PDB entry 5ABO | X-ray diffraction, 1.09 A resolution | chain A

== Chain A ==
Protein: Versatile peroxidase VPL2
From: Pleurotus eryngii
Notes: EC 1.11.1.16
UniProtKB: O94753 (VPL2_PLEER); residues 3-331 here correspond to UniProt positions 33-361 (UniProt number = residue number + 30)
Chain sequence (331 residues; numbered 1 to 331; the number before each row is that of its first residue):
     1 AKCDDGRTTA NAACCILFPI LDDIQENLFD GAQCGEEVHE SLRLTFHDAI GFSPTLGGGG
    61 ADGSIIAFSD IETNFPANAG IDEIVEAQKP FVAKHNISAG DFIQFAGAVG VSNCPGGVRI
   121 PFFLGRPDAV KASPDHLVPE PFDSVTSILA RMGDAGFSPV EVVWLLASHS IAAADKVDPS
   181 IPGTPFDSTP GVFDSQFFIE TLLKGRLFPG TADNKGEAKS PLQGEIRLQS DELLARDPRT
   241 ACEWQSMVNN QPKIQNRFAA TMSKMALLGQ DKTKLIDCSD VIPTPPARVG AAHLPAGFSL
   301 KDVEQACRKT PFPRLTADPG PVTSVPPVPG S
Unresolved in the structure: 316-331
Differences from the reference sequence: expression tag (1-2); engineered mutation Ser-69 (Asp99 in O94753), Asp-70 (Thr100 in O94753), Glu-86 (Ser116 in O94753), Lys-131 (Ala161 in O94753), Thr-146 (Asp176 in O94753), Leu-202 (Gln232 in O94753), Lys-219 (Gln249 in O94753), Glu-232 (His262 in O94753), Arg-239 (Gln269 in O94753), Arg-288 (Leu318 in O94753), Lys-301 (Ser331 in O94753), Arg-308 (Ala338 in O94753), Lys-309 (Ala339 in O94753), Arg-314 (Ala344 in O94753)
Cystine bridges: Cys-3/Cys-15, Cys-14/Cys-278, Cys-34/Cys-114, Cys-242/Cys-307
Bound ions: Ca2+ site 1: Asp-48, Gly-60, Asp-62, Ser-64; heme Fe near His-169 (its only coordinating residue here); Ca2+ site 2: Ser-170, Asp-187, Thr-189, Val-192, Asp-194
Residues lining bound ligands: heme (HEM): Glu-36, His-39, Glu-40, Leu-42, Arg-43, Thr-45, Phe-46, Pro-139, Glu-140, Pro-141, Ile-148, Val-162, Leu-165, Leu-166, Ser-168, His-169, Ile-171, Ala-172, Ala-173, Ala-174, Asp-175, Lys-176, Val-177, Phe-186, Leu-228, Ser-230, Met-262, Met-265
Swiss-Prot annotation at these positions:
  - active site: His-47 (Proton acceptor), Trp-164 (Tryptophan radical intermediate)
  - binding site (Mn(2+)): Glu-36, Glu-40, Asp-175
  - binding site (Ca(2+)): Asp-48, Gly-60, Asp-62, Ser-64, Ser-170, Asp-187, Thr-189, Val-192, Asp-194
  - binding site (heme b): His-169, Ala-173 to Val-177
  - site: Arg-43 (Transition state stabilizer)
  - glycosylation: Asn-96 (N-linked (GlcNAc...) asparagine)
From the paper describing this entry:
  - mutagenesis - D69S/T70D/S86E/D146T/Q202L/H232E/Q239R/S301K: increased stability
  - catalytic residues: His-47, Trp-164 (citing earlier work)

== Overview ==
Bound to chain A: heme. Asp-48, Gly-60, Asp-62 and Ser-64 form the Ca2+ site 1. Ser-170, Asp-187, Thr-189,
Val-192 and Asp-194 coordinate Ca2+ site 2. Curated annotation (UniProt) lists active-site residues His-47 and
Trp-164, 3 Mn2+-binding residues, 9 Ca2+-binding residues and 6 heme b-binding residues. From the paper:
catalytic residues His-47 and Trp-164; D69S/T70D/S86E/D146T/Q202L/H232E/Q239R/S301K increase stability.
Chain A is Versatile peroxidase VPL2 (Pleurotus eryngii); the structure, CRYSTAL STRUCTURE ANALYSIS OF FUNGAL
VERSATILE PEROXIDASE FROM PLEUROTUS ERYNGII. MUTANT VPi-br. MUTATED RESIDUES T2K, D69S ..., was determined by
X-ray diffraction (same publication as 5ABN and 5ABQ).
